Entry 8DL7 (electron microscopy, 2.70 A resolution); this record covers chains A and F of the 4 polymer chains in the assembly.

== Chain A ==
Protein: Solute carrier family 40 member 1
From: Homo sapiens
UniProt: Q9NP59 (S40A1_HUMAN); residues 1-571 here = UniProt positions 1-571
Chain sequence (577 residues; row label = number of the first residue in the row):
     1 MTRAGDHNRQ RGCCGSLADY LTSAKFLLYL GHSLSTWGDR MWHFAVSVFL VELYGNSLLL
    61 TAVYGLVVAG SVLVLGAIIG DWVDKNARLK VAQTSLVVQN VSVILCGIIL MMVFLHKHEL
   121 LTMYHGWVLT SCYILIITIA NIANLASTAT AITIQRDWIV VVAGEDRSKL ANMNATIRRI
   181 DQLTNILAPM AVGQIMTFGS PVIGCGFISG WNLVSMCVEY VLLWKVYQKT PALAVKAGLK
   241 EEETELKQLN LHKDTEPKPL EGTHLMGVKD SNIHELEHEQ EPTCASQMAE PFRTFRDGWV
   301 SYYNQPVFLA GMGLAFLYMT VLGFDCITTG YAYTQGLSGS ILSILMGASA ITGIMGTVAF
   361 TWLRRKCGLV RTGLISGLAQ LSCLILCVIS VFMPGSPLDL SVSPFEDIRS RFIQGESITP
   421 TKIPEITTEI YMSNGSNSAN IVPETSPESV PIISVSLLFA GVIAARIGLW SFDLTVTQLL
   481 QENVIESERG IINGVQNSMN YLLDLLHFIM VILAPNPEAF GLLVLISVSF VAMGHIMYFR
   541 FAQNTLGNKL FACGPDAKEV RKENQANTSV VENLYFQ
Not modelled in the structure: 1-11, 240-283, 414-448, 558-577
Sequence notes: expression tag (572-577)
Disulfide bonds: Cys367-Cys553
Swiss-Prot annotation at these positions:
  - binding site (Fe cation): Asp39, His43, Cys326, His507
  - glycosylation: Asn434 (N-linked (GlcNAc...) asparagine)
  - natural variant: Tyr64 (Y64N: In HFE4), Ala77 (A77D: In HFE4), Gly80 (G80S: In HFE4; G80V: In HFE4), Asn144 (N144D: In HFE4; N144H: In HFE4; N144T: In HFE4), Asp157 (D157G: In HFE4), Val162 (deletion: In HFE4), Asn174 (N174I: In iron overload), Asp181 (D181V: In HFE4), Gln182 (Q182H: In HFE4), Gln248 (Q248H: Associated with mild anemia and a tendency to iron loading. Prevents hepcidin/HAMP-induced degradation. Protects against severe malaria disease), Gly267 (G267D: In HFE4), Asp270 (D270V: In HFE4), 3 further natural variant entries in UniProt
  - mutagenesis: Arg88 (R88G: Reduces protein stability. Loss of cell surface localization. Loss of iron export activity. Increases intracellular manganese), Asp157 (D157Y: Loss of iron export activity. Loss of cell surface localization. Increases intracellular manganese), Leu170 (L170F: Loss of iron export activity), Lys236 (K236R: No loss of ubiquitination; when associated with R-253), Lys240 (K240E: Loss of HAMP-induced endocytosis), Lys253 (K253R: No loss of ubiquitination; when associated with R-236), Cys326 (C326S: Complete loss of HAMP-dependent ubiquitination. Does not affect protein stability. Does not affect cell surface localization), Ser338 (S338R: Reduces protein stability), Tyr501 (Y501C: About 90% loss of HAMP binding), Asp504 (D504N: About 95% loss of HAMP binding)
What the authors report for this chain:
  - mutagenesis - D325A: decreased binding to Minihepcidin PR73 (chain F)
  - disease-associated variants - Y64N, T320V: decreased binding to Minihepcidin PR73 (chain F)

== Chain F ==
Protein: Minihepcidin PR73
Chain sequence (12 residues; row label = number of the first residue in the row):
     1 XTHXXRCRXX XX
Modified / non-standard residues: SQ6 (2,2'-azanediyldiacetic acid) at position 1, 2GX (beta-phenyl-L-phenylalanine) at position 4, EOE (beta3-proline) at position 5, 3FB ((3S)-3-amino-4-phenylbutanoic acid) at position 9, ACA (6-aminohexanoic acid) at position 10, SOW ([(2-amino-2-oxoethyl)amino]acetic acid) at position 11, SQI (hexadecan-1-amine) at position 12

== How chain A and chain F interact ==
Disulfides between the chains: Cys326(A)-Cys7(F)
Pairs across the interface - 30 pairs, chain A then chain F:
  His43(A) - His3(F)
  His43(A) - EOE_5(F)
  Phe44(A) - 3FB_9(F)
  Val48(A) - 3FB_9(F)
  Val51(A) - 3FB_9(F)
  Thr61(A) - 2GX_4(F)
  Tyr64(A) - 2GX_4(F)
  Gly65(A) - 2GX_4(F)
  Val68(A) - 2GX_4(F)
  Ala69(A) - 2GX_4(F)
  Ile186(A) - SQI_12(F)
  Gln194(A) - SOW_11(F)
  Tyr318(A) - SQ6_1(F)
  Tyr318(A) - His3(F)
  Asp325(A) - Thr2(F)  hydrogen bond
  Asp325(A) - EOE_5(F)
  Cys326(A) - EOE_5(F)
  Cys326(A) - Arg6(F)
  Cys326(A) - Cys7(F)  disulfide
  Thr329(A) - Cys7(F)
  Ser343(A) - ACA_10(F)
  Ser343(A) - SQI_12(F)
  Gly347(A) - SQI_12(F)
  Ile354(A) - SQI_12(F)
  Leu469(A) - SQ6_1(F)
  Tyr501(A) - His3(F)
  Asp504(A) - Thr2(F)
  Asp504(A) - 2GX_4(F)
  His507(A) - Thr2(F)
  Phe508(A) - 2GX_4(F)
Interface residues without a listed pair, chain A (30 interface residues in all): Ser47, Met190, Thr320, Gly330, Tyr333, Ile351, Arg466
Interface residues without a listed pair, chain F (12 interface residues in all): Arg8
Interface features reported in the paper:
  - residue pairs: Cys326(A)-Cys7(F), Tyr333(A)-Arg8(F) (cation-pi contact)
  - interface residues, chain A: Gln194(A), Tyr501(A), Phe508(A)
  - hot spots on chain A (mutagenesis) - Q194A (Kd 6.11 uM), F508A: decreased binding to Minihepcidin PR73 (chain F)

== In short ==
Chain A and chain F form an interface of 30 and 12 residues respectively; the contacts include 1 disulfide
bond and 1 hydrogen bond. The hydrogen-bonded pair is Asp325(A)-Thr2(F). The authors report a contact between
Cys326(A) and Cys7(F); a cation-pi contact between Tyr333(A) and Arg8(F). From the paper: D325A, Y64N and
T320V of chain A, among others, reduce binding to Minihepcidin PR73 (chain F); interface residues Gln194(A),
Tyr501(A) and Phe508(A); 5 substitutions were tested in all.
Here chain A is Solute carrier family 40 member 1 (Homo sapiens) and chain F is Minihepcidin PR73. Entry 8DL7
(Cryo-EM structure of human ferroportin/slc40 bound to minihepcidin PR73 in nanodisc) was determined by
electron microscopy, deposited together with 8DL8.
